8YKF - chains A and E of the 6 polymer chains in the assembly; structure by electron microscopy, 3.35 A resolution.

[Chain A]
Molecule: SIR2-like domain-containing protein
From: Bacillus subtilis
UniProtKB: D4G637 (D4G637_BACNB); residue numbers follow UniProt; this construct covers 1-1005
Amino-acid sequence (1005 residues; numbered 1 to 1005; the number before each row is that of its first residue):
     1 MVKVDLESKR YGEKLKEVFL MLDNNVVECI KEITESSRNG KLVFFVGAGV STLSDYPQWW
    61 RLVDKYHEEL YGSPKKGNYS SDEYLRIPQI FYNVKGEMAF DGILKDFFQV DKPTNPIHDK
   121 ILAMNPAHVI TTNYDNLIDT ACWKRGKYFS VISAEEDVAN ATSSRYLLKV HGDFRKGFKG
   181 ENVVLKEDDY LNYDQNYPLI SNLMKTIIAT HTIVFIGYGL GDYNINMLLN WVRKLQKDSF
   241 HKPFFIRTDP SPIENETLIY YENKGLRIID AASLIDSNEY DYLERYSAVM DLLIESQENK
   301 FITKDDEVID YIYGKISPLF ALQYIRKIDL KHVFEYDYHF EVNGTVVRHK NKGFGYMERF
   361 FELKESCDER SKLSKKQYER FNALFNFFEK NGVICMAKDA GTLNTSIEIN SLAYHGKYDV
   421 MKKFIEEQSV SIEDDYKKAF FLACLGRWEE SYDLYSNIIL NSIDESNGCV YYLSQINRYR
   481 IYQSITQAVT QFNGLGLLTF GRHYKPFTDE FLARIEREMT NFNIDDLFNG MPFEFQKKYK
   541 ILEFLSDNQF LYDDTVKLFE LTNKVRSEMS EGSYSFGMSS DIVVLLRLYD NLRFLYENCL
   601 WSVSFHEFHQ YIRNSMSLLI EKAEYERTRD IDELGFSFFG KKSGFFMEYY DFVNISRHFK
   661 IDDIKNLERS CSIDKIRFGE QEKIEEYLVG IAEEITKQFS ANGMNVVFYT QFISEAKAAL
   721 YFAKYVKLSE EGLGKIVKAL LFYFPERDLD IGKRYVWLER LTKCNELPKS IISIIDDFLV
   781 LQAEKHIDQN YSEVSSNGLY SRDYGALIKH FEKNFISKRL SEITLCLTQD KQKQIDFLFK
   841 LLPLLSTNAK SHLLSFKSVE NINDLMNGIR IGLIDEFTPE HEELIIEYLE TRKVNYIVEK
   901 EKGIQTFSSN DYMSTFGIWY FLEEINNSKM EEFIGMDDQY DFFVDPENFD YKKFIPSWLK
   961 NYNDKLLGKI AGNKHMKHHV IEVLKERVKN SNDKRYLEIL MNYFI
Disordered / not traced: 1-13

[Chain E]
Molecule: DSAD1
From: Bacillus phage SPBc2
UniProtKB: O64191 (O64191_BPSPB); residue numbers follow UniProt; this construct covers 1-120
Amino-acid sequence (120 residues; numbered 1 to 120; the number before each row is that of its first residue):
     1 MIEIFKDTGA THDLVYHSKI NTFVWDVEFD IVLSDSKELN KCYFVKCFNP YRINGKCDFA
    61 VSSIDIFSEG KRLLIENEFN FKITKAVHVA TSKDVTEIVL HLSERISSPF PIVKEVVYLD
Disordered / not traced: 1-5

[Chain A / chain E interface]
Contacting residue pairs (23):
  Glu571(A) - His17(E)  salt bridge
  Glu571(A) - Lys19(E)
  Glu571(A) - Tyr118(E)
  Gly572(A) - Tyr16(E)
  Gly572(A) - Ser18(E)  hydrogen bond (backbone-side chain)
  Ser573(A) - Tyr16(E)
  Tyr574(A) - Tyr16(E)  hydrogen bond (backbone-backbone)
  Tyr574(A) - Ser18(E)
  Phe576(A) - Leu14(E)
  Phe576(A) - Tyr16(E)  hydrophobic
  Phe576(A) - Phe23(E)  hydrophobic
  Glu633(A) - Tyr16(E)
  Glu633(A) - Phe23(E)
  Phe636(A) - Tyr16(E)
  Phe636(A) - Arg105(E)
  Ser637(A) - Arg105(E)
  Ser637(A) - Ile106(E)
  Phe638(A) - Lys6(E)
  Phe638(A) - His101(E)
  Phe638(A) - Arg105(E)
  Phe639(A) - Leu14(E)  hydrophobic
  Phe639(A) - Phe23(E)  hydrophobic
  Phe639(A) - Leu102(E)  hydrophobic
Also at the interface, not in a pair above, chain A (13 interface residues in all): Ser570, Ser575, Asp632
Also at the interface, not in a pair above, chain E (15 interface residues in all): Thr11, Val15, Asn21

[Summary]
Chain A and chain E form an interface of 13 and 15 residues respectively, with 2 hydrogen bonds and 1 salt
bridge. Polar pairs include Glu571(A)-His17(E), Gly572(A)-Ser18(E) and Tyr574(A)-Tyr16(E).
Chain A is SIR2-like domain-containing protein (Bacillus subtilis) and chain E is DSAD1 (Bacillus phage
SPBc2); the structure, The DSR2-DSAD1 complex with DSAD1 on the opposite sides, was determined by electron
microscopy together with 8YL5, 8YLN, 8YLT, 8Z18 and 8ZTR from the same study.
